Entry 9BPK (electron microscopy, 2.10 A resolution); this record covers chains I and W of the 24 polymer chains in the assembly.

== Chain I (and W) ==
Molecule: Ferritin light chain
From: Homo sapiens
Notes: chain W of this document is another copy of the same molecule, construct and numbering; everything in this record applies to it too
UniProtKB: P02792 (FRIL_HUMAN); residues 5-178 here correspond to UniProt positions 2-175 (UniProt number = residue number - 3)
Chain sequence (174 residues; each row starts with the number of its first residue):
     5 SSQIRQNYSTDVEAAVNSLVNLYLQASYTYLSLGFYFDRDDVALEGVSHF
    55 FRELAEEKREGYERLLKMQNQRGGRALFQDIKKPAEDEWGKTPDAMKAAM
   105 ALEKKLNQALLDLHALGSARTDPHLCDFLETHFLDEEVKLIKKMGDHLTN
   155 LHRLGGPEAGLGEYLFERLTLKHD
Disordered / not traced: 177-178
What the authors report for this chain:
  - mutagenesis - H177DEL/D178DEL: abolished binding to iron oxide NP

== Chain I / chain W interface ==
Contacting residue pairs - 33 pairs, chain I then chain W:
  Lys146(I) - Asp42(W)  salt bridge
  Lys146(I) - Glu49(W)  salt bridge
  Gly149(I) - Asp44(W)
  Asp150(I) - Asp44(W)
  Asp150(I) - Ala47(W)
  Asp150(I) - Glu49(W)
  Thr153(I) - Asp44(W)  hydrogen bond (side chain-backbone)
  Thr153(I) - Asp45(W)
  Thr153(I) - Val46(W)
  Thr153(I) - Ala47(W)
  Asn154(I) - Ala47(W)  hydrogen bond (side chain-backbone)
  Asn154(I) - Tyr168(W)
  Arg157(I) - Val46(W)  hydrogen bond (side chain-backbone)
  Arg157(I) - Ala47(W)  hydrogen bond (side chain-backbone)
  Arg157(I) - Leu48(W)
  Arg157(I) - Gly164(W)
  Arg157(I) - Leu165(W)  hydrogen bond (backbone-backbone)
  Arg157(I) - Glu167(W)  salt bridge
  Arg157(I) - Tyr168(W)
  Leu158(I) - Leu165(W)  hydrophobic
  Leu158(I) - Tyr168(W)  hydrophobic
  Glu162(I) - Leu165(W)
  Leu165(I) - Leu165(W)  hydrophobic
  Leu169(I) - Leu165(W)  hydrophobic
  Leu169(I) - Tyr168(W)  hydrogen bond (backbone-side chain)
  Leu169(I) - Leu169(W)  hydrophobic
  Phe170(I) - Tyr168(W)  hydrogen bond (backbone-side chain)
  Leu173(I) - Tyr168(W)
  Leu173(I) - Leu169(W)  hydrophobic
  Leu173(I) - Arg172(W)  hydrogen bond (backbone-side chain)
  Leu173(I) - Leu173(W)  hydrophobic
  Thr174(I) - Tyr168(W)  hydrogen bond
  Thr174(I) - Arg172(W)
Other interface residues (no listed pair), chain I (14 interface residues in all): Gly166
Other interface residues (no listed pair), chain W (15 interface residues in all): Arg43

== In short ==
14 residues of chain I face 15 of chain W across their interface, with 9 hydrogen bonds and 3 salt bridges.
Polar contacts include Lys146(I)-Asp42(W), Lys146(I)-Glu49(W) and Arg157(I)-Glu167(W). The paper reports that
H177DEL/D178DEL of chain I abolish binding to iron oxide NP.
Both chains are Ferritin light chain (Homo sapiens). Entry 9BPK (Human light chain ferritin reacted with iron
(3 Fe2+ to ferritin monomer ratio). Reconstruction of particles ...) was determined by electron microscopy
(same publication as 9BPI, 9BPJ and 9BQ5).
